5VPE - chains D and G of the 4 polymer chains in the assembly; structure by X-ray diffraction, 2.05 A resolution.

Chain D:
Name: Transcription factor jun-D
Source organism: Homo sapiens
UniProt: P17535 (JUND_HUMAN); numbering as in UniProt (aligned over 266-332)
Sequence (68 residues; each row starts with the number of its first residue):
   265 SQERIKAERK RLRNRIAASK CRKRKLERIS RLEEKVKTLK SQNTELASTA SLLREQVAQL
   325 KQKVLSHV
Unresolved in the structure: 332
Differences from the reference sequence: expression tag (265)
Swiss-Prot annotation at these positions:
  - region: Arg268 to Arg295 (Basic motif), Leu296 to Leu324 (Leucine-zipper)
From the paper describing this entry:
  - binding site for the 19-nt DNA strand: Asn278 to Arg286

Chain G:
Molecule: 19-nt DNA strand
Sequence (19 nucleotides; row label = number of the first residue in the row):
     1 CGTCGGTGAC TCACCGACG
Unresolved in the structure: 1

How chain D and chain G interact:
Contacting residue pairs (11; chain D residue first):
  Arg275(D) - DT11(G)  phosphate contact
  Arg275(D) - DC12(G)  salt bridge to the phosphate
  Asn278(D) - DT11(G)  base contact
  Asn278(D) - DC12(G)  hydrogen bond to the base
  Asn278(D) - DA13(G)  base contact
  Arg279(D) - DC10(G)  phosphate contact
  Arg279(D) - DT11(G)  salt bridge to the phosphate
  Ala282(D) - DT11(G)  base contact
  Arg286(D) - DA9(G)  salt bridge to the phosphate
  Arg286(D) - DC10(G)  base contact
  Arg286(D) - DT11(G)  hydrogen bond to the base

Overview:
Chain D and chain G each contribute 5 residues to their interface; the contacts include 2 hydrogen bonds and 3
salt bridges. Polar pairs include Asn278(D)-DC12(G), Arg286(D)-DT11(G) and Arg275(D)-DC12(G). The paper
reports a binding site for the 19-nt DNA strand at Asn278(D).
Chain D is Transcription factor jun-D (Homo sapiens) and chain G is a 19-nt DNA strand; the structure,
Transcription factor FosB/JunD bZIP domain in complex with cognate DNA, type-I crystal, was determined by
X-ray diffraction (same publication as 5VPF).
